Entry 8SSZ (electron microscopy, 2.64 A resolution); this record covers chains B and C of the 11 polymer chains in the assembly.

== Chain B (and C) ==
Protein: Neuronal acetylcholine receptor subunit beta-2
Organism: Homo sapiens
Notes: chain C of this document is another copy of the same molecule, construct and numbering; everything in this record applies to it too
Reference sequence: P17787 (ACHB2_HUMAN); residues 1-477 here correspond to UniProt positions 26-502 (UniProt number = residue number + 25)
Sequence (487 residues; numbered 1 to 487; the number before each row is that of its first residue):
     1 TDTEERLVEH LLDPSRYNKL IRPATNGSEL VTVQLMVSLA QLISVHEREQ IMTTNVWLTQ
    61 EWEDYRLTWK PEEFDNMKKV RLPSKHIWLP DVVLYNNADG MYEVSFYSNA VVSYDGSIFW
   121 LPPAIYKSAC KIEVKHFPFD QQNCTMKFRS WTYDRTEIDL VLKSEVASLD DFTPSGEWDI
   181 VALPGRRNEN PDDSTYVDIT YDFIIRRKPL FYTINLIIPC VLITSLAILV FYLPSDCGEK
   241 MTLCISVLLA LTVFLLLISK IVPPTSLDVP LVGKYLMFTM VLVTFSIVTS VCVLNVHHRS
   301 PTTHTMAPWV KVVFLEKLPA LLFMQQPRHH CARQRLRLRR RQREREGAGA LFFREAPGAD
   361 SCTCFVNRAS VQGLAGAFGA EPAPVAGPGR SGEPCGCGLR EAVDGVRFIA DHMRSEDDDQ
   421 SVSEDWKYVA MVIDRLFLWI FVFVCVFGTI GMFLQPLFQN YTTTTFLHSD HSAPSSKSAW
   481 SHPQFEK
Not modelled in the structure: 331-395, 450-487
Cystine bridges: Cys130-Cys144
Covalently attached groups: glycan linked to Asn143
Sequence notes: linker (478-479); expression tag (480-487)
Ligand contacts: acetylcholine (ACH): Trp57, Val111, Phe119, Leu121

== Chain B / chain C interface ==
Residue-residue contacts (71; chain B residue first):
  Asn18(B) with Glu5(C); Glu9(C)
  Ile21(B) with Thr1(C); Glu4(C)
  Arg22(B) with Thr1(C)
  Ala24(B) with Thr1(C)
  Gly27(B) with Thr1(C)
  Arg48(B) with Phe211(C)
  Tyr95(B) with Trp57(C)
  Tyr102(B) with Asn55(C)
  Glu103(B) with Phe106(C)
  Trp151(B) with Phe106(C), hydrophobic; Pro123(C), hydrophobic
  Thr152(B) with Arg81(C), hydrogen bond (backbone-side chain)
  Glu157(B) with Arg81(C), salt bridge
  Gly238(B) with Glu239(C)
  Glu239(B) with Glu239(C), hydrogen bond (backbone-side chain)
  Lys240(B) with Glu239(C)
  Met241(B) with Glu239(C)
  Thr242(B) with Glu239(C)
  Ile245(B) with Leu243(C), hydrophobic; Ser246(C)
  Thr252(B) with Phe254(C)
  Leu256(B) with Asn215(C); Leu257(C), hydrophobic
  Ser259(B) with Phe211(C); Asn215(C), hydrogen bond
  Pro263(B) with Phe211(C), hydrophobic
  Pro264(B) with Leu210(C); Phe211(C); Asn215(C)
  Thr265(B) with Leu210(C)
  Ser266(B) with Leu210(C)
  Val269(B) with Leu210(C), hydrophobic
  Met277(B) with Ile214(C), hydrophobic; Ile218(C), hydrophobic
  Thr284(B) with Leu222(C); Ser225(C); Leu226(C)
  Ile287(B) with Leu226(C), hydrophobic; Leu229(C), hydrophobic
  Val288(B) with Leu226(C), hydrophobic; Leu229(C), hydrophobic
  Val291(B) with Leu229(C); Leu233(C), hydrophobic
  Leu294(B) with Pro234(C); Cys237(C), hydrophobic
  Asn295(B) with Tyr232(C), hydrogen bond (side chain-backbone); Pro234(C)
  His298(B) with Pro234(C); Asp236(C); Cys237(C)
  Arg299(B) with Tyr232(C)
  Ser300(B) with Glu424(C)
  Pro301(B) with Pro327(C); His329(C)
  Thr302(B) with Pro327(C); His329(C); Glu424(C), hydrogen bond
  Thr303(B) with Pro327(C); Met431(C)
  Gly398(B) with Val403(C)
  Ala402(B) with Val406(C)
  Phe408(B) with Ala410(C); Arg414(C)
  Ile409(B) with Ile409(C), hydrophobic; Met413(C), hydrophobic
  His412(B) with Met413(C); Asp417(C), salt bridge
  Ser415(B) with His330(C)
  Asp419(B) with His329(C), salt bridge
Other interface residues (no listed pair), chain B (61 interface residues in all): Ser15, Gln50, Tyr65, Asn97, Gly100, Tyr153, Asp154, Leu248, Leu255, Met280, Val281, Cys292, His304, Gly405, Val406
Other interface residues (no listed pair), chain C (50 interface residues in all): Val8, Gln41, Asn109, Ile125, Ser175, Gly176, Lys208, Ile223, Thr242, Tyr428

== In short ==
61 residues of chain B face 50 of chain C across their interface; the contacts include 5 hydrogen bonds and 3
salt bridges. Polar contacts include Glu157(B)-Arg81(C), His412(B)-Asp417(C) and Asp419(B)-His329(C). Ligands
of chain B: acetylcholine.
Chain B and chain C are both Neuronal acetylcholine receptor subunit beta-2 (Homo sapiens); the structure, The
2alpha3beta stoichiometry of full-length human alpha4beta2 nicotinic acetylcholine receptor in complex with
acetylcholine and calcium, was determined by electron microscopy (same publication as 8ST0, 8ST1, 8ST2 and
8ST3).
